PDB entry 4X6A | X-ray diffraction, 3.96 A resolution | chains C and J of the 12 polymer chains in the assembly

== Chain C ==
Protein: DNA-directed RNA polymerase II subunit RPB3
Organism: Saccharomyces cerevisiae (strain ATCC 204508 / S288c)
UniProtKB: P16370 (RPB3_YEAST); residue numbers follow UniProt; this construct covers 1-318
Chain sequence (318 residues; each row starts with the number of its first residue):
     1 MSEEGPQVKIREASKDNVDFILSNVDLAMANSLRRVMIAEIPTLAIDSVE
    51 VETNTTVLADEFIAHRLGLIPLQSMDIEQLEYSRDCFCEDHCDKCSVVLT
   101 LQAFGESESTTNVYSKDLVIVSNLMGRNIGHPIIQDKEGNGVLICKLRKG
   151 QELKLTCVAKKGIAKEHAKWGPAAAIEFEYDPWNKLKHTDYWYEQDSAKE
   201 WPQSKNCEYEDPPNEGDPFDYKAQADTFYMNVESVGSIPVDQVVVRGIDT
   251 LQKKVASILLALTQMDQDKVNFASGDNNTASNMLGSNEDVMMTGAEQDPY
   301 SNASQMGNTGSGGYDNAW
Disordered / not traced: 1-2, 269-318
Ion coordination: Zn2+: Cys-86, Cys-88, Cys-92, Cys-95
UniProt features mapped onto this chain:
  - binding site (Zn(2+)): Cys-86, Cys-88, Cys-92, Cys-95
  - modified residue: Ser-2 (N-acetylserine)

== Chain J ==
Protein: DNA-directed RNA polymerases I, II, and III subunit RPABC5
Organism: Saccharomyces cerevisiae (strain ATCC 204508 / S288c)
UniProtKB: P22139 (RPAB5_YEAST); residue numbers follow UniProt; this construct covers 1-70
Chain sequence (70 residues; numbered 1 to 70; the number before each row is that of its first residue):
     1 MIVPVRCFSCGKVVGDKWESYLNLLQEDELDEGTALSRLGLKRYCCRRMI
    51 LTHVDLIEKFLRYNPLEKRD
Disordered / not traced: 66-70
Ion coordination: Zn2+: Cys-7, Cys-10, Cys-45, Cys-46
UniProt features mapped onto this chain:
  - binding site (Zn(2+)): Cys-7, Cys-10, Cys-45, Cys-46
  - cross-link: Lys-59 (Glycyl lysine isopeptide (Lys-Gly) (interchain with G-Cter in ubiquitin))

== Interface between chain C and chain J ==
Contacting residue pairs (39):
  Val-57(C) / Ile-57(J)  hydrophobic
  Val-57(C) / Phe-60(J)  hydrophobic
  Val-57(C) / Leu-61(J)  hydrophobic
  Leu-58(C) / Ile-2(J)  hydrophobic
  Leu-58(C) / Ile-57(J)  hydrophobic
  Phe-62(C) / Met-1(J)  hydrophobic
  Arg-66(C) / Ile-2(J)
  Arg-66(C) / Val-3(J)  hydrogen bond (side chain-backbone)
  Arg-66(C) / Pro-4(J)
  Arg-66(C) / Val-5(J)
  Leu-69(C) / Val-5(J)  hydrophobic
  Leu-69(C) / Arg-6(J)  hydrogen bond (backbone-side chain)
  Pro-71(C) / Val-13(J)  hydrophobic
  Asn-112(C) / Glu-19(J)
  Tyr-114(C) / Glu-19(J)
  Gln-135(C) / Val-13(J)
  Asp-136(C) / Asp-16(J)
  Glu-138(C) / Ser-20(J)
  Val-142(C) / Gly-15(J)
  Val-142(C) / Asp-16(J)
  Leu-143(C) / Gly-15(J)  hydrogen bond (backbone-backbone)
  Ile-144(C) / Ile-2(J)
  Cys-145(C) / Ile-2(J)  hydrophobic
  Lys-146(C) / Ile-2(J)
  Lys-146(C) / Asp-55(J)  salt bridge
  Lys-146(C) / Glu-58(J)  salt bridge
  Lys-146(C) / Leu-61(J)
  Arg-148(C) / Leu-61(J)  hydrogen bond (side chain-backbone)
  Arg-148(C) / Arg-62(J)  hydrogen bond (side chain-backbone)
  Arg-148(C) / Asn-64(J)  hydrogen bond (side chain-backbone)
  Lys-169(C) / Arg-6(J)  hydrogen bond (backbone-side chain)
  Gly-171(C) / Arg-6(J)  hydrogen bond (backbone-side chain)
  Ala-174(C) / Cys-10(J)
  Ala-174(C) / Lys-12(J)
  Ala-175(C) / Arg-43(J)
  Glu-177(C) / Lys-42(J)  salt bridge
  Glu-233(C) / Lys-12(J)
  Glu-233(C) / Lys-42(J)
  Glu-233(C) / Arg-43(J)  salt bridge
Other interface residues (no listed pair), chain C (30 interface residues in all): Thr-55, Ile-70, Gly-141, Leu-147, Gln-151, Ala-168, Val-235
Other interface residues (no listed pair), chain J (25 interface residues in all): Gly-11, Tyr-63, Pro-65

== Summary ==
The interface between chain C and chain J involves 30 residues on one side and 25 on the other; the contacts
include 8 hydrogen bonds and 4 salt bridges. Among the polar pairs are Lys-146(C)/Asp-55(J),
Lys-146(C)/Glu-58(J) and Glu-177(C)/Lys-42(J).
Here chain C is DNA-directed RNA polymerase II subunit RPB3 and chain J is DNA-directed RNA polymerases I, II,
and III subunit RPABC5, both from Saccharomyces cerevisiae (strain ATCC 204508 / S288c). Entry 4X6A (Crystal
structure of yeast RNA polymerase II encountering oxidative Cyclopurine DNA lesions) was determined by X-ray
diffraction together with 4X67 from the same study.
